PDB entry 7JG9 | electron microscopy, 3.40 A resolution | chains B and E of the 20 polymer chains in the assembly

Chain B:
Protein: ATP synthase subunit alpha
Source organism: Mycolicibacterium smegmatis
Notes: EC 7.1.2.2
UniProtKB: A0A0D6IV93 (A0A0D6IV93_MYCSM); residue numbers follow UniProt; this construct covers 1-548
Sequence (548 residues; numbered 1 to 548; the number before each row is that of its first residue):
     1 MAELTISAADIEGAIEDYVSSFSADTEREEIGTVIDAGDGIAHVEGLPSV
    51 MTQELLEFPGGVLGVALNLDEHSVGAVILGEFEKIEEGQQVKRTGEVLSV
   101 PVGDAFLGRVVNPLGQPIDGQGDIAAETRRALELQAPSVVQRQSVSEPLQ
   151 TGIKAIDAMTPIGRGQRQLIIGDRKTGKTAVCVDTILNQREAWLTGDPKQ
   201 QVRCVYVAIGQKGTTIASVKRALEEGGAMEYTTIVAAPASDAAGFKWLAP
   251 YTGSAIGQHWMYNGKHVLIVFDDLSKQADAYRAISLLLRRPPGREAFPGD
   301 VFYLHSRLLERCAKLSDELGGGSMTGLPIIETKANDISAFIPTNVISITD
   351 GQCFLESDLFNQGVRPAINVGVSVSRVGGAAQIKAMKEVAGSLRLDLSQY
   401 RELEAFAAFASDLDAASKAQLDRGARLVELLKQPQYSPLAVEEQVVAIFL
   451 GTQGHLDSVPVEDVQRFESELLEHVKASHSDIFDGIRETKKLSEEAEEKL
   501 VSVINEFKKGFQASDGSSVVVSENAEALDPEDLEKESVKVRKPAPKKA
Disordered / not traced: 1-7, 23-28, 516-532, 547-548

Chain E:
Protein: ATP synthase subunit beta
Source organism: Mycolicibacterium smegmatis
Notes: EC 7.1.2.2
UniProtKB: A0A0D6IU77 (A0A0D6IU77_MYCSM); residue numbers follow UniProt; this construct covers 1-475
Sequence (475 residues; row label = number of the first residue in the row):
     1 MTATAEKTAGRVVRITGPVVDVEFPRGSVPELFNALHAEITFGALAKTLT
    51 LEVAQHLGDSLVRCISMQPTDGLVRGVEVTDTGASISVPVGDGVKGHVFN
   101 ALGDCLDDPGYGKDFEHWSIHRKPPAFSDLEPRTEMLETGLKVVDLLTPY
   151 VRGGKIALFGGAGVGKTVLIQEMINRIARNFGGTSVFAGVGERTREGNDL
   201 WVELADANVLKDTALVFGQMDEPPGTRMRVALSALTMAEFFRDEQGQDVL
   251 LFIDNIFRFTQAGSEVSTLLGRMPSAVGYQPTLADEMGELQERITSTRGR
   301 SITSMQAVYVPADDYTDPAPATTFAHLDATTELSRAVFSKGIFPAVDPLA
   351 SSSTILDPAIVGDEHYRVAQEVIRILQRYKDLQDIIAILGIDELSEEDKQ
   401 LVNRARRIERFLSQNMMAAEQFTGQPGSTVPLKETIEAFDKLTKGEFDHL
   451 PEQAFFLIGGLDDLAKKAESLGAKL
Disordered / not traced: 1-7, 472-475

Chain B / chain E interface:
Residue-residue contacts (17):
  Pro48(B) - Arg75(E)
  Val50(B) - Val74(E)
  Met51(B) - Leu73(E)
  Thr52(B) - Asp71(E)
  Thr52(B) - Gly72(E)  hydrogen bond (backbone-backbone)
  Thr52(B) - Leu73(E)  hydrogen bond (backbone-backbone)
  Asn68(B) - Ile15(E)
  Leu69(B) - Arg14(E)
  Leu69(B) - Ile15(E)  hydrogen bond (backbone-backbone)
  Glu71(B) - Val13(E)
  Gly371(B) - Phe338(E)
  Gly371(B) - Ser339(E)
  Gly378(B) - Gln421(E)
  Gly379(B) - Gln421(E)  hydrogen bond (backbone-backbone)
  Gly391(B) - Phe422(E)
  Gly391(B) - Thr423(E)
  Gly391(B) - Gly424(E)
Also at the interface, not in a pair above, chain B (23 interface residues in all): Leu67, Asp70, Val139, Arg294, Gly299, Ser306, Arg307, Ser338, Ile346, Ser398, Gln399, Phe409
Also at the interface, not in a pair above, chain E (24 interface residues in all): Gly17, Gly163, Asn198, Met220, Glu265, Val277, Gly278, Ala312, Lys340, Gly390

Overview:
The interface between chain B and chain E involves 23 residues on one side and 24 on the other, with 4
hydrogen bonds. Backbone hydrogen bonds pair Thr52(B)-Gly72(E), Thr52(B)-Leu73(E) and Leu69(B)-Ile15(E).
Chain B is ATP synthase subunit alpha and chain E is ATP synthase subunit beta, both from Mycolicibacterium
smegmatis; the structure, Cryo-EM structure of bedaquiline-saturated mycobacterium smegmatis ATP synthase
rotational state 2 (backbone model), was determined by electron microscopy, deposited together with 7JG5,
7JG6, 7JG7, 7JG8, 7JGA, 7JGB and 7JGC.
